PDB entry 9CPO | electron microscopy, 3.50 A resolution | chains D and P of the 6 polymer chains in the assembly

Chain D:
Name: Non-structural protein 8
Source organism: Infectious bronchitis virus
UniProt: P0C6Y3 (R1AB_IBVM); residues 6-200 here correspond to UniProt positions 3470-3664 (UniProt number = residue number + 3464)
Amino-acid sequence (195 residues; row label = number of the first residue in the row):
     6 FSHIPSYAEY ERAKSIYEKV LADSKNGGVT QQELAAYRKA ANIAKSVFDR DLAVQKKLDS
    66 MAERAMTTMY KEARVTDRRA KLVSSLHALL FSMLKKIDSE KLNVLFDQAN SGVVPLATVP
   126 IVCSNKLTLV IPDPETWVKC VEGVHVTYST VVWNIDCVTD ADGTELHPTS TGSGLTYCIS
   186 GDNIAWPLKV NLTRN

Chain P:
Molecule: RNA Primer
Sequence (30 nucleotides; row label = number of the first residue in the row):
     4 UCUCCUAAGA AGCUAUUAAA AUCACAGAUU

How chain D and chain P interact:
Contacting residue pairs - 4 pairs, chain D then chain P:
  Gln37(D) with C7(P), hydrogen bond to the sugar
  Asp54(D) with U17(P), hydrogen bond to the sugar; A18(P), hydrogen bond to the sugar
  Ala58(D) with A18(P), phosphate contact
Other interface residues (no listed pair), chain D (4 interface residues in all): Arg55
Other interface residues (no listed pair), chain P (4 interface residues in all): C16

In short:
Chain D and chain P each contribute 4 residues to their interface; the contacts include 3 hydrogen bonds.
Polar contacts include Gln37(D)-C7(P), Asp54(D)-U17(P) and Asp54(D)-A18(P).
Chain D is Non-structural protein 8 (Infectious bronchitis virus) and chain P is RNA Primer; the structure,
Infectious bronchitis virus core polymerase complex, was determined by electron microscopy.
